Entry 5IC4 (X-ray diffraction, 2.65 A resolution); this record covers chains A and C of the 6 polymer chains in the assembly.

== Chain A (and C) ==
Protein: Caspase-3 subunit p17
Source organism: Homo sapiens
Notes: EC 3.4.22.56; chain C of this document is another copy of the same molecule, construct and numbering; everything in this record applies to it too
UniProt: P42574 (CASP3_HUMAN); numbering as in UniProt (aligned over 1-175)
Sequence (175 residues; row label = number of the first residue in the row):
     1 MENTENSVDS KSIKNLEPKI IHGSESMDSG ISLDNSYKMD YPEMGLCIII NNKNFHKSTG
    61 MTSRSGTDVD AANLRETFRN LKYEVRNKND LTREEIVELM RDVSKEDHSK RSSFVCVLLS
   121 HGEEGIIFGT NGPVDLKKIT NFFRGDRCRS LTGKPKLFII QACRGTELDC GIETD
Not modelled in the structure: 1-34, 174-175
Curated features (UniProtKB/Swiss-Prot):
  - active site: His121, Cys163
  - modified residue: Met1 (N-acetylmethionine), Lys11 (N6-acetyllysine), Ser26 (Phosphoserine), Cys163 (S-nitrosocysteine)
  - mutagenesis: Asp9 (D9A: In P3-D3A mutant; abolished cleavage and activation, leading to prevent thiol protease activity; when associated with A-28 and A-175), Asp28 (D28A: In P3-D3A mutant; abolished cleavage and activation, leading to prevent thiol protease activity; when associated with A-9 and A-175), Asp175 (D175A: In P3-D3A mutant; abolished cleavage and activation, leading to prevent thiol protease activity; when associated with A-9 and A-28)

== How chain A and chain C interact ==
Pairs across the interface (8; chain A residue first):
  Gly145(A) - Ile172(C)
  Asp146(A) - Ile172(C)
  Arg149(A) - Ile172(C)
  Arg149(A) - Glu173(C)  salt bridge
  Ile172(A) - Gly145(C)
  Ile172(A) - Asp146(C)
  Ile172(A) - Arg149(C)
  Ile172(A) - Thr152(C)
Interface residues without a listed pair, chain A (6 interface residues in all): Thr152, Glu173

== Overview ==
Chain A and chain C each contribute 6 residues to their interface; the contacts include 1 salt bridge. The
salt-bridged pair is Arg149(A)-Glu173(C). From UniProt: active-site residues His121(A) and Cys163(A) and 3
mutagenesis sites on chain A.
Chain A and chain C are both Caspase-3 subunit p17 (Homo sapiens); the structure, Crystal structure of
caspase-3 DEVE peptide complex, was determined by X-ray diffraction, deposited together with 5IC6.
